PDB entry 6SGB | electron microscopy, 3.30 A resolution | chains F2 and CA of the 116 polymer chains in the assembly

# Chain F2
Protein: mt-SAF2 (KRIPP2)
Organism: Trypanosoma brucei brucei
Amino-acid sequence (1024 residues; each row starts with the number of its first residue):
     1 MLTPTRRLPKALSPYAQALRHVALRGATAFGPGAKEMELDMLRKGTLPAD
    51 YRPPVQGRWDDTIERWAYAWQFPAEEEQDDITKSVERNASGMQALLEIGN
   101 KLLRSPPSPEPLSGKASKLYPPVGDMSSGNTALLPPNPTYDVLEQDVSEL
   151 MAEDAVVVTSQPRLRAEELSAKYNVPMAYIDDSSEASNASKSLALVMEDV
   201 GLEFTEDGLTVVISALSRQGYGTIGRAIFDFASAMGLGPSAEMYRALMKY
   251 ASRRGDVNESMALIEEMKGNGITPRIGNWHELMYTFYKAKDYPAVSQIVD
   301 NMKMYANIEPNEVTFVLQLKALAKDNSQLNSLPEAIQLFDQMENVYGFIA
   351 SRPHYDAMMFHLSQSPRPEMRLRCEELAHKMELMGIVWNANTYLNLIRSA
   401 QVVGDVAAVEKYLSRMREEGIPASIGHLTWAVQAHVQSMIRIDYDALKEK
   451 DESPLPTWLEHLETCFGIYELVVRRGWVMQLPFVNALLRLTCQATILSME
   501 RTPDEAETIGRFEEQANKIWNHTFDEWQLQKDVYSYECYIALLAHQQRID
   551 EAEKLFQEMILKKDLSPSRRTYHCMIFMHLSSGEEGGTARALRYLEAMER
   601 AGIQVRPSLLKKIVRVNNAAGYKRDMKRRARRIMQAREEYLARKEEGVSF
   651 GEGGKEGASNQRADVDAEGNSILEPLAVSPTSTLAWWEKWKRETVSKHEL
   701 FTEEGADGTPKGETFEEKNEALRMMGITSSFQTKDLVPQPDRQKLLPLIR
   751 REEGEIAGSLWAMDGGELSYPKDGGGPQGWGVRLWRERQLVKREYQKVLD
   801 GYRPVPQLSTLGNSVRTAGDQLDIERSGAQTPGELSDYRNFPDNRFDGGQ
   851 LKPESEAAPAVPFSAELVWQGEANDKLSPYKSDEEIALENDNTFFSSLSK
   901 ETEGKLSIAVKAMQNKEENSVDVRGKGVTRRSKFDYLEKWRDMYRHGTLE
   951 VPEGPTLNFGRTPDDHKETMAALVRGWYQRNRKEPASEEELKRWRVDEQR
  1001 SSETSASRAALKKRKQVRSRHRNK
Not modelled in the structure: 1-9, 125-164, 900-928, 994-1024

# Chain CA
Molecule: 9S rRNA
Organism: Trypanosoma brucei brucei
Sequence (620 nucleotides; numbered 1 to 620; the number before each row is that of its first residue):
     1 UAAAUUAUGGUCAAUUGUUAGUAUUCAUAUUAAUUUUUUUAAAUGUUUUA
    51 UCAUUUUAUAAAGGUUUAUUUUUGAAAGAUUUUUUGUAUAAAAUUUUAGG
   101 AAUAGUUAAUAAUAAUUUAUAAUUUUGAUUAGAUUGUUUUGUUAAUGCUA
   151 UUAGAUGGGUGUGGAAAAAUAAAAAAAAUAAUUAAUAUAUAUCAAUAAUA
   201 AAUUAAAUUAAUCUAUUAGUCAGAAAUGGAUGCCAGCCGUUGCGGUAAUU
   251 UCUAUGCUUUUAAAUAUUAUACAAUUAUCAUAUUAAAUUGUUAAGUGCUG
   301 AUUUAACCAAUAAAAAUAUAAAUAAUUUUUAUUUGUUUUUAAACACCAUU
   351 AGGUAUAUGCAAAUAUAAAAUUAUAGUAAUUAUAAAUUAUAUUAUAUUAU
   401 AUUUAUUCAUAUAAUUAAUAGGAUAAUAUUUGUAGUUUUUGAUACCAUGA
   451 UAAGGAUUAUAAAUUGAAAGUGUUAAUAUCAUAAUCAAAAUUUAUUAUUU
   501 AUAUUAAAUAUGUAUGUGUAGAUAAAAUAAGAAAUUAAAAAGGUAUUGUU
   551 GCCCACCAAUUUUUAUAAUAAAAAUAACGUGCAGUAAUUAAUAUAUUUAU
   601 AAAAAUAUAUUUUUUUUUUX
Not modelled in the structure: 543-553
Modified / non-standard residues: UBD (uridine 3',5'-bis(dihydrogen phosphate)) at position 620
Ion coordination: Mg2+: A75, A76

# Chain F2 / chain CA interface
Residue-residue contacts - 60 pairs, chain F2 then chain CA:
  Gln78(F2) - A4(CA)  hydrogen bond to the phosphate
  Asp207(F2) - A2(CA)  hydrogen bond to the base
  Thr210(F2) - A2(CA)  base contact
  Arg218(F2) - U5(CA)  hydrogen bond to the sugar
  Arg218(F2) - U6(CA)  salt bridge to the phosphate
  Glu242(F2) - A2(CA)  hydrogen bond to the sugar
  Arg245(F2) - A2(CA)  hydrogen bond to the sugar
  Arg245(F2) - A3(CA)  salt bridge to the phosphate
  Ile276(F2) - A3(CA)  phosphate contact
  Gly277(F2) - A2(CA)  sugar contact
  His280(F2) - A3(CA)  salt bridge to the phosphate
  His280(F2) - U5(CA)  base contact
  Glu281(F2) - U5(CA)  hydrogen bond to the base
  Tyr284(F2) - U5(CA)  stacking on the base
  Asn311(F2) - A3(CA)  hydrogen bond to the phosphate
  Glu312(F2) - A4(CA)  base contact
  Val313(F2) - A3(CA)  phosphate contact
  Val316(F2) - A4(CA)  base contact
  Leu317(F2) - U5(CA)  base contact
  Lys324(F2) - U8(CA)  sugar contact
  Lys324(F2) - G10(CA)  salt bridge to the phosphate
  Ser351(F2) - A4(CA)  base contact
  Pro353(F2) - A4(CA)  sugar contact
  His354(F2) - A4(CA)  hydrogen bond to the base
  Phe360(F2) - U8(CA)  base contact
  Gln364(F2) - U11(CA)  hydrogen bond to the sugar
  Gln364(F2) - C12(CA)  sugar contact
  Pro366(F2) - C12(CA)  sugar contact
  Pro366(F2) - A13(CA)  base contact
  Arg367(F2) - A13(CA)  base contact
  Leu394(F2) - U8(CA)  base contact
  Asn395(F2) - U8(CA)  hydrogen bond to the base
  Arg398(F2) - U8(CA)  hydrogen bond to the base
  Gln401(F2) - U11(CA)  hydrogen bond to the base
  Val402(F2) - U11(CA)  sugar contact
  Val402(F2) - C12(CA)  sugar contact
  Trp430(F2) - U11(CA)  base contact
  Gln433(F2) - U11(CA)  base contact
  Gln437(F2) - C12(CA)  hydrogen bond to the base
  Gln480(F2) - G9(CA)  hydrogen bond to the base
  Leu481(F2) - G9(CA)  base contact
  Pro482(F2) - G9(CA)  base contact
  Pro482(F2) - G10(CA)  base contact
  Asn485(F2) - G10(CA)  hydrogen bond to the base
  Arg489(F2) - U11(CA)  hydrogen bond to the base
  Arg489(F2) - C12(CA)  hydrogen bond to the base
  Asp532(F2) - G10(CA)  hydrogen bond to the base
  Tyr534(F2) - G10(CA)  stacking on the base
  Tyr534(F2) - U11(CA)  hydrogen bond to the base
  Tyr534(F2) - C12(CA)  base contact
  Glu537(F2) - C12(CA)  hydrogen bond to the base
  Arg570(F2) - C12(CA)  salt bridge to the phosphate
  Arg570(F2) - A13(CA)  salt bridge to the phosphate
  Arg606(F2) - A13(CA)  phosphate contact
  Arg606(F2) - A14(CA)  salt bridge to the phosphate
  Ser608(F2) - A14(CA)  hydrogen bond to the phosphate
  Ser608(F2) - U15(CA)  phosphate contact
  Lys611(F2) - U16(CA)  salt bridge to the phosphate
  Val614(F2) - U18(CA)  base contact
  Arg615(F2) - U16(CA)  base contact
Interface residues without a listed pair, chain F2 (52 interface residues in all): Arg275, Asp356, Ser363, Asn391, Arg441, Arg569

# Summary
Chain F2 and chain CA form an interface of 52 and 15 residues respectively; the contacts include 21 hydrogen
bonds, 8 salt bridges and 2 aromatic stacking contacts. Polar contacts include Asp207(F2)-A2(CA),
Glu281(F2)-U5(CA) and His354(F2)-A4(CA). A75(CA) and A76(CA) coordinate Mg2+.
Chain F2 is mt-SAF2 (KRIPP2) and chain CA is 9S rRNA, both from Trypanosoma brucei brucei; the structure,
mt-SSU assemblosome of Trypanosoma brucei, was determined by electron microscopy (same publication as 6SG9 and
6SGA).
